PDB entry 8F92 | electron microscopy, 3.14 A resolution | chains A and E of the 18 polymer chains in the assembly

== Chain A (and E) ==
Name: BG505_MD39_B11 gp120
From: Human immunodeficiency virus
Notes: engineered mutation(s): BG505_MD39_B11 SOSIP mutations; chain E of this document is another copy of the same molecule, construct and numbering; everything in this record applies to it too
Amino-acid sequence (481 residues; numbered 31 to 513 plus 11 insertion-coded residues; 13 numbers in that range are skipped by the numbering (no residue carries them; nothing is unmodelled there); the number before each row is that of its first residue; a row labelled like 185A-185J holds insertion residues (185A, then the next letters in order)):
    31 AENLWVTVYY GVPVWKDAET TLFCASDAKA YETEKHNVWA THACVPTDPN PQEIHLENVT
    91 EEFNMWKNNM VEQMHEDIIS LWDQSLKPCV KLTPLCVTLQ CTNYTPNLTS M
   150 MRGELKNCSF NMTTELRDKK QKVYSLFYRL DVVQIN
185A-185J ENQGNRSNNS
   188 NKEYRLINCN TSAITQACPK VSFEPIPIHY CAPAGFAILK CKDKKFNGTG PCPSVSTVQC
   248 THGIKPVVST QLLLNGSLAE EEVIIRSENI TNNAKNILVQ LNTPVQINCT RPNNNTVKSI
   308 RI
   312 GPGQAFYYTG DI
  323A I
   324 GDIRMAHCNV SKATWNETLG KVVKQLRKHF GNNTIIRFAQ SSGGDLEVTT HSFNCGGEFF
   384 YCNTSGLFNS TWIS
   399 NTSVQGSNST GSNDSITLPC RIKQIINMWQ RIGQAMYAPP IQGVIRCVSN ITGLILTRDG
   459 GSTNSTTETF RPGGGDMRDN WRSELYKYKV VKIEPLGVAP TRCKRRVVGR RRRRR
Disordered / not traced: 31-32, 58-65, 185A-185J, 399-410, 458-462, 506-513
Disulfide bonds: Cys-54/Cys-74, Cys-119/Cys-205, Cys-126/Cys-196, Cys-131/Cys-157, Cys-218/Cys-247, Cys-228/Cys-239, Cys-296/Cys-331, Cys-378/Cys-445, Cys-385/Cys-418
Covalently attached groups: N-acetylglucosamine (NAG) linked to Asn-88, Asn-156, Asn-160, Asn-197, Asn-234, Asn-262, Asn-276, Asn-295, Asn-301, Asn-339, Asn-355, Asn-386, Asn-392, Asn-448; glycan linked to Asn-332
What the authors report for this chain:
  - post-translational modification sites: Asn-133, Asn-137, Asn-332

== Interface between chain A and chain E ==
Contacting residue pairs - 20 pairs, chain A then chain E:
  Thr-123(A) / Arg-166(E)
  Pro-124(A) / Arg-166(E)
  Cys-126(A) / Glu-164(E)  hydrogen bond (side chain-backbone)
  Cys-126(A) / Leu-165(E)
  Cys-126(A) / Arg-166(E)  hydrogen bond (backbone-backbone)
  Val-127(A) / Leu-165(E)
  Val-127(A) / Arg-166(E)
  Val-127(A) / Asp-167(E)
  Thr-128(A) / Leu-165(E)
  Thr-128(A) / Asp-167(E)  hydrogen bond (backbone-side chain)
  Thr-162(A) / Arg-166(E)
  Arg-192(A) / Glu-164(E)  salt bridge
  Arg-192(A) / Leu-165(E)
  Cys-196(A) / Glu-164(E)
  Cys-196(A) / Pro-313(E)
  Asn-197(A) / Glu-164(E)
  Asn-197(A) / Arg-308(E)  hydrogen bond
  Thr-198(A) / Gly-314(E)
  Ser-199(A) / Pro-313(E)
  Ala-200(A) / Pro-313(E)  hydrogen bond (backbone-backbone)
Also at the interface, not in a pair above, chain A (13 interface residues in all): Ile-184
Also at the interface, not in a pair above, chain E (8 interface residues in all): Lys-168

== Summary ==
The interface between chain A and chain E involves 13 residues on one side and 8 on the other; the contacts
include 5 hydrogen bonds and 1 salt bridge. Polar contacts include Arg-192(A)/Glu-164(E),
Cys-126(A)/Glu-164(E) and Thr-128(A)/Asp-167(E). From the paper: modification sites Asn-133(A), Asn-137(A) and
Asn-332(A).
Both chains are BG505_MD39_B11 gp120 (Human immunodeficiency virus). Entry 8F92 (HIV Env BG505_MD39_B11 SOSIP
boosting trimer in complex with B11_d77.7 mouse Fab and RM20A3 Fab) was determined by electron microscopy
together with 8F9G, 8F9M and 8VFV from the same study.
